PDB entry 7V3G | electron microscopy, 3.30 A resolution | chains C and H of the 10 polymer chains in the assembly

# Chain C
Name: Envelope protein E
From: Dengue virus type 2 (strain Thailand/NGS-C/1944)
UniProt: P14340 (POLG_DEN2N); residues 1-495 here correspond to UniProt positions 281-775 (UniProt number = residue number + 280)
Chain sequence (495 residues; numbered 1 to 495; the number before each row is that of its first residue):
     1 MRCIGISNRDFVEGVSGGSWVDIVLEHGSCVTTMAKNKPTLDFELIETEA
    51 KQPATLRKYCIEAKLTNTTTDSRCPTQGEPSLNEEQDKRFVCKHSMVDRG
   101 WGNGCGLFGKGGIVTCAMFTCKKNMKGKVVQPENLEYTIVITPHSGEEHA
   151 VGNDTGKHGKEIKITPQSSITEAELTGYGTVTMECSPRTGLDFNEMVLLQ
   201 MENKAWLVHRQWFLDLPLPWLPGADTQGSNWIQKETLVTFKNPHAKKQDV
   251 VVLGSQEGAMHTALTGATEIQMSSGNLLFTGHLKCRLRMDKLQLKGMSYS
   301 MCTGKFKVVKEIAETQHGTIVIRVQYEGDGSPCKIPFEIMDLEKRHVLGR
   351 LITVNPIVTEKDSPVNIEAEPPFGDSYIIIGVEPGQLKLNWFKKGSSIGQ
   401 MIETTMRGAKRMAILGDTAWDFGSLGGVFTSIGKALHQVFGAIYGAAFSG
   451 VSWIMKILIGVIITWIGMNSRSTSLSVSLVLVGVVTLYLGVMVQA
Swiss-Prot annotation at these positions:
  - region: Asp98 to Gly111 (Fusion peptide)
  - site: Ala495 (Cleavage)
  - glycosylation (N-linked (GlcNAc...) asparagine): Asn67, Asn153
Glycans and other covalent adducts: N-acetylglucosamine (NAG) linked to Asn67

# Chain H
Name: Fab_C10_heavy_chain
From: Homo sapiens
Chain sequence (109 residues; row label = number of the first residue in the row):
     2 SALTQPASVSGSPGQSITISCTGTSSDVGGFNYVSWFQQHPGKAPKLMLY
    52 DVTSRPSGVSSRFSGSKSGNTASLTISGLQAEDEADYYCSSHTSRGTWVF
   102 GGGTKLTVL

# How chain C and chain H interact
Residue-residue contacts (8; chain C residue first):
  Glu148(C) - Ser55(H)  hydrogen bond
  Glu148(C) - Arg56(H)  hydrogen bond (side chain-backbone)
  His149(C) - Tyr51(H)
  His149(C) - Ser55(H)
  Val309(C) - Thr54(H)
  Lys310(C) - Asp52(H)  salt bridge
  Asp362(C) - Arg56(H)  hydrogen bond (backbone-side chain)
  Asp362(C) - Ser62(H)
Other interface residues (no listed pair), chain C (7 interface residues in all): Arg323, Ser363
Other interface residues (no listed pair), chain H (8 interface residues in all): Asn33, Val53

# Summary
Chain C and chain H form an interface of 7 and 8 residues respectively; the contacts include 3 hydrogen bonds
and 1 salt bridge. Polar pairs include Lys310(C)-Asp52(H), Glu148(C)-Ser55(H) and Glu148(C)-Arg56(H).
Chain C is Envelope protein E (Dengue virus type 2 (strain Thailand/NGS-C/1944)) and chain H is
Fab_C10_heavy_chain (Homo sapiens); the structure, DENV2_NGC_Fab_C10 28degrees (2Fab:3E), was determined by
electron microscopy, deposited together with 7V3F, 7V3H, 7V3I and 7V3J.
